Entry 1OFL (X-ray diffraction, 1.70 A resolution); this record covers chain A.

Chain A:
Molecule: Chondroitinase B
Source organism: Pedobacter heparinus
Notes: EC 4.2.2.4
UniProtKB: Q46079 (CSLB_PEDHE); residue numbers follow UniProt; this construct covers 27-506
Chain sequence (481 residues; numbered 26 to 506; the number before each row is that of its first residue):
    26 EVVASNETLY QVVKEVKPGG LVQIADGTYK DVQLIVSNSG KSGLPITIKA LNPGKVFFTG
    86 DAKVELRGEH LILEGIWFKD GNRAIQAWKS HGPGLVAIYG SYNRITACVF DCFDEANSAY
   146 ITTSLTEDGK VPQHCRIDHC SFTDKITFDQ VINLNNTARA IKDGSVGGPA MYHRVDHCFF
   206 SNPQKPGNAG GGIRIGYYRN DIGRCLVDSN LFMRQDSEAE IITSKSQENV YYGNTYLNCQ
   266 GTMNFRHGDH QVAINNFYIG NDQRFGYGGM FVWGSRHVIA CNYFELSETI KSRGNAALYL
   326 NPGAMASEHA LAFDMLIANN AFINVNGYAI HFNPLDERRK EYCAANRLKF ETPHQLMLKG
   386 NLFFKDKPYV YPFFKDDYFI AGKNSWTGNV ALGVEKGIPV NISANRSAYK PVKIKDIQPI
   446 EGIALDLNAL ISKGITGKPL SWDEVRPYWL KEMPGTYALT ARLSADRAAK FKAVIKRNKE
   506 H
Modified / non-standard residues: Glu26 (pyroglutamic acid; PCA)
Glycans and other covalent adducts: glycan linked to Ser234
Bound ions: Ca2+: Asn213, Glu243, Glu245 (together with 4,5-dehydro-D-glucuronic acid)
Ligand contacts: 2-acetamido-2-deoxy-4-O-sulfo-galactose (NGK; 2-acetamido-2-deoxy-4-O-sulfo-alpha-D-galactopyranose): Tyr127, Asn128, Arg129, His159, Cys160, Arg161, Tyr197, His198, Arg199, Leu231, Gly447
What the authors report for this chain:
  - binding site for N-acetyl-4-O-sulfo-beta-D-galactosamine: His116, Gln175, Arg184, Pro211, Asn213, Arg219, Lys250, Arg271, Arg318, Arg364
  - conformationally variable residues (side-chain flip): Asn213, Arg318
  - binding site for 4,5-dehydro-D-glucuronic acid: Asn213, His272, Arg318, Glu333, Arg363, Pro424
  - binding site for 2-acetamido-2-deoxy-4-O-sulfo-galactose: His159, Arg161, Tyr197, Arg199
  - Ca2+ coordination: Asn213, Glu243, Glu245
  - post-translational modification sites: Ser234
  - contacts within the chain: Arg129-Asp163 (salt bridge), Asp163-His164, Arg271-Glu333 (hydrogen bond), Arg271-His272, Arg271-Trp298
  - catalytic residues: Lys250, Arg271, Glu333 (proposed by the authors, not directly observed)
  - catalytic residues: Asn213, Glu243, Glu245 (by similarity / conservation)
  - mutagenesis - N213Q, E243A, E245A, R271K (10-fold): decreased catalytic activity
  - mutagenesis - E243A/E245A: decreased catalytic activity on DS
  - mutagenesis - R271E: abolished catalytic activity
  - specificity-determining residues: Gln175, Lys250, Arg318 (proposed by the authors, not directly observed)

In short:
Bound to chain A: 2-acetamido-2-deoxy-4-O-sulfo-galactose. Asn213, Glu243 and Glu245 form the Ca2+ site. The
paper reports catalytic residues Lys250, Arg271 and Glu333 among others; N213Q, E243A and E245A, among others,
reduce catalytic activity; 6 substitutions were tested in all.
Chain A is Chondroitinase B (Pedobacter heparinus); the structure, Crystal structure of chondroitinase B
complexed to dermatan sulfate hexasaccharide, was determined by X-ray diffraction together with 1OFM from the
same study.
